Entry 3EXR (X-ray diffraction, 1.70 A resolution); this record covers chains A and C.

Chain A (and C):
Molecule: RmpD (Hexulose-6-phosphate synthase)
From: Streptococcus mutans
Notes: EC 4.1.1.85; chain C of this document is another copy of the same molecule, construct and numbering; everything in this record applies to it too
UniProtKB: Q93DA8 (Q93DA8_STRMU); residue numbers follow UniProt; this construct covers 1-221
Sequence (221 residues; row label = number of the first residue in the row):
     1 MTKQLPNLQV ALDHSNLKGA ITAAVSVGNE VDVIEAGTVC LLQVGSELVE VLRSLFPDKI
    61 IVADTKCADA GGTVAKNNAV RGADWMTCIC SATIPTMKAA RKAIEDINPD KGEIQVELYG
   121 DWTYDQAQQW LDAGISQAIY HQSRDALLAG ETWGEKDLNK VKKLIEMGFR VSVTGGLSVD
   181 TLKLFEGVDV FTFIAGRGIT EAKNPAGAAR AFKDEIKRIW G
Not modelled in the structure: 1-2 (chain C: 1-3, 145-151)

How chain A and chain C interact:
Pairs across the interface - 45 pairs, chain A then chain C:
  Ser15(A) - Thr73(C)
  Ser15(A) - Asn77(C)  hydrogen bond
  Val39(A) - Ala70(C)  hydrophobic
  Val39(A) - Thr73(C)
  Val39(A) - Val74(C)  hydrophobic
  Leu41(A) - Leu41(C)
  Leu42(A) - Leu42(C)  hydrophobic
  Leu42(A) - Gly45(C)
  Leu42(A) - Ser46(C)  hydrogen bond (backbone-backbone)
  Leu42(A) - Thr65(C)
  Gln43(A) - Gly45(C)
  Gln43(A) - Ser46(C)  hydrogen bond
  Gln43(A) - Asn77(C)
  Val44(A) - Gly45(C)
  Gly45(A) - Leu42(C)
  Gly45(A) - Gln43(C)
  Gly45(A) - Val44(C)
  Gly45(A) - Gly45(C)
  Ser46(A) - Leu42(C)  hydrogen bond (backbone-backbone)
  Ser46(A) - Gln43(C)  hydrogen bond
  Thr65(A) - Leu42(C)
  Ala68(A) - Lys66(C)
  Ala68(A) - Ile89(C)  hydrophobic
  Ala68(A) - Tyr119(C)
  Asp69(A) - Tyr119(C)  hydrogen bond
  Asp69(A) - Arg144(C)  salt bridge
  Ala70(A) - Val39(C)  hydrophobic
  Thr73(A) - Ser15(C)
  Thr73(A) - Val39(C)
  Val74(A) - Val39(C)  hydrophobic
  Asn77(A) - Ser15(C)  hydrogen bond
  Asn77(A) - Gln43(C)
  Ile89(A) - Ala68(C)  hydrophobic
  Ile89(A) - Ser91(C)
  Ser91(A) - Ile89(C)
  Ser91(A) - Ser91(C)  hydrogen bond
  Ser91(A) - Tyr119(C)
  Ser91(A) - Gly120(C)
  Tyr119(A) - Ala68(C)
  Tyr119(A) - Asp69(C)  hydrogen bond
  Tyr119(A) - Ser91(C)
  Gly120(A) - Ser91(C)
  Asp121(A) - Gln126(C)  hydrogen bond
  Gln126(A) - Asp121(C)  hydrogen bond
  Arg144(A) - Asp69(C)  salt bridge
Also at the interface, not in a pair above, chain A (23 interface residues in all): Lys66
Also at the interface, not in a pair above, chain C (24 interface residues in all): Cys90

Summary:
The interface between chain A and chain C involves 23 residues on one side and 24 on the other, with 11
hydrogen bonds and 2 salt bridges. Polar contacts include Asp69(A)-Arg144(C), Ser15(A)-Asn77(C) and
Gln43(A)-Ser46(C).
Chain A and chain C are both RmpD (Hexulose-6-phosphate synthase) (Streptococcus mutans); the structure,
Crystal structure of KGPDC from Streptococcus mutans, was determined by X-ray diffraction, deposited together
with 3EXS and 3EXT.
